6ADM - chains A and C of the 5 polymer chains in the assembly; structure by electron microscopy, 2.84 A resolution.

Chain A:
Molecule: VP1
Source organism: Seneca valley virus
Reference sequence: A0A1U9IRU2 (A0A1U9IRU2_9PICO); residues 1-258 here correspond to UniProt positions 674-931 (UniProt number = residue number + 673)
Amino-acid sequence (258 residues; row label = number of the first residue in the row):
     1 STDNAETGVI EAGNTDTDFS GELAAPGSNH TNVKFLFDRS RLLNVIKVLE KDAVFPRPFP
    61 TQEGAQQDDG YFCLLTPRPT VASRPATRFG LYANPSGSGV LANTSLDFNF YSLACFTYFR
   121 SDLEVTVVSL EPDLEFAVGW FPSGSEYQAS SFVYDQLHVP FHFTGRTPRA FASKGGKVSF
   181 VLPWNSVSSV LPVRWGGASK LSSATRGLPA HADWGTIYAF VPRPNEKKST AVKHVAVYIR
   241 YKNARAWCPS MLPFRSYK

Chain C:
Molecule: VP3
Source organism: Seneca valley virus
Reference sequence: A0A1U9IRU2 (A0A1U9IRU2_9PICO); residues 2-238 here correspond to UniProt positions 436-672 (UniProt number = residue number + 434)
Amino-acid sequence (237 residues; each row starts with the number of its first residue):
     2 PIPTAPRENS LMFLSTLPDD TVPAYGNVRT PPVNYLPGEI TDLLQLARIP TLMAFERVPE
    62 PVPASDTYVP YVAVPTQFDD RPLISFPITL SDPVYQNTLV GAISSNFANY RGCIQITLTF
   122 CGPMMARGKF LLSYSPPNGT QPQTLSEAMQ CTYSIWDIGL NSSWTFVVPY ISPSDYRETR
   182 AITNSVYSAD GWFSLHKLTK ITLPPDCPQS PCILFFASAG EDYTLRLPVD CNPSYVF
Not modelled in the structure: 59-67

How chain A and chain C interact:
Pairs across the interface (149; chain A residue first):
  Ser1(A) - Trp165(C)
  Ser1(A) - Thr166(C)  hydrogen bond
  Thr2(A) - Asn162(C)
  Thr2(A) - Ser164(C)
  Thr2(A) - Trp165(C)
  Asp3(A) - Asn162(C)
  Asp3(A) - Ser163(C)
  Asp3(A) - Ser164(C)  hydrogen bond (backbone-backbone)
  Asp3(A) - Thr166(C)
  Asn4(A) - Asn162(C)  hydrogen bond
  Asn4(A) - Ser163(C)
  Asn4(A) - Ser164(C)
  Ala5(A) - Thr118(C)
  Ala5(A) - Thr120(C)
  Ala5(A) - Ser164(C)  hydrogen bond (backbone-side chain)
  Ala5(A) - Phe217(C)  hydrophobic
  Glu6(A) - Thr120(C)
  Glu6(A) - Ser163(C)  hydrogen bond
  Ile10(A) - Pro51(C)  hydrophobic
  Ile10(A) - Gln116(C)
  Glu11(A) - Gln116(C)
  Ala12(A) - Gln116(C)
  Ala12(A) - Ala220(C)
  Ala12(A) - Glu222(C)
  Gly13(A) - Gln116(C)  hydrogen bond (backbone-side chain)
  Gly13(A) - Gly221(C)
  Gly13(A) - Glu222(C)
  Asn14(A) - Val168(C)
  Asn14(A) - Glu222(C)  hydrogen bond
  Thr15(A) - Cys114(C)  hydrogen bond
  Thr15(A) - Val168(C)
  Thr15(A) - Pro170(C)
  Asp18(A) - Thr166(C)
  Asp18(A) - Val168(C)
  Phe19(A) - Thr153(C)
  Phe19(A) - Tyr154(C)
  Phe19(A) - Phe167(C)  hydrophobic
  Leu23(A) - Glu222(C)
  Leu23(A) - Asp223(C)
  Ala24(A) - Arg112(C)
  Ala24(A) - Asp223(C)  hydrogen bond (backbone-side chain)
  Ala25(A) - Arg112(C)  hydrogen bond (backbone-side chain)
  Gly27(A) - Tyr177(C)  hydrogen bond (backbone-side chain)
  Gly27(A) - Thr225(C)
  Ser28(A) - Thr225(C)
  Ser28(A) - Leu226(C)  hydrogen bond (side chain-backbone)
  Ser28(A) - Arg227(C)
  His30(A) - Phe108(C)
  His30(A) - Arg227(C)
  His30(A) - Leu228(C)  hydrogen bond (side chain-backbone)
  His30(A) - Pro229(C)
  Thr31(A) - Asp43(C)  hydrogen bond
  Thr31(A) - Leu44(C)  hydrogen bond (backbone-backbone)
  Thr31(A) - Leu45(C)
  Thr31(A) - Phe108(C)
  Thr31(A) - Leu226(C)
  Asn32(A) - Thr42(C)
  Asn32(A) - Asp43(C)  hydrogen bond (backbone-side chain)
  Val33(A) - Ile41(C)  hydrophobic
  Val33(A) - Thr42(C)
  Val33(A) - Leu44(C)  hydrophobic
  Leu36(A) - Leu44(C)  hydrophobic
  Leu36(A) - Phe108(C)  hydrophobic
  Leu36(A) - Pro229(C)  hydrophobic
  Arg39(A) - Ser16(C)
  Arg39(A) - Thr17(C)
  Ser40(A) - Phe14(C)
  Ser40(A) - Ser16(C)  hydrogen bond (backbone-backbone)
  Phe89(A) - Val237(C)  hydrophobic
  Leu91(A) - Phe238(C)  hydrophobic
  Asp107(A) - Tyr236(C)
  Phe108(A) - Cys232(C)  hydrogen bond (backbone-side chain)
  Phe108(A) - Tyr236(C)  hydrogen bond (backbone-side chain)
  Phe108(A) - Val237(C)  hydrophobic
  Asn109(A) - Cys232(C)  hydrogen bond
  Tyr111(A) - Tyr236(C)
  Ser112(A) - Asn107(C)  hydrogen bond (backbone-side chain)
  Ser112(A) - Cys232(C)  hydrogen bond
  Ser112(A) - Tyr236(C)
  Leu113(A) - Asn107(C)
  Cys115(A) - Ile41(C)
  Cys115(A) - Leu44(C)  hydrophobic
  Cys115(A) - Leu47(C)
  Phe116(A) - Ile41(C)  hydrophobic
  Arg120(A) - Thr31(C)  hydrogen bond
  Arg120(A) - Pro32(C)  hydrogen bond (side chain-backbone)
  Arg120(A) - Val34(C)
  Glu124(A) - Thr22(C)
  Thr126(A) - Phe14(C)
  Trp140(A) - Tyr26(C)  hydrophobic
  Arg166(A) - Tyr26(C)
  Pro168(A) - Ala25(C)  hydrophobic
  Lys177(A) - Phe14(C)
  Ser179(A) - Thr22(C)  hydrogen bond
  Ser179(A) - Val23(C)
  Phe180(A) - Thr22(C)
  Phe180(A) - Val23(C)
  Phe180(A) - Ala25(C)  hydrophobic
  Val181(A) - Thr22(C)
  Val181(A) - Val23(C)  hydrogen bond (backbone-backbone)
  Val181(A) - Pro24(C)  hydrophobic
  Val181(A) - Ala25(C)  hydrogen bond (backbone-backbone)
  Pro183(A) - Tyr26(C)
  Pro183(A) - Val29(C)  hydrophobic
  Trp184(A) - Val29(C)
  Trp184(A) - Thr31(C)
  Ser188(A) - Pro32(C)
  Ser189(A) - Pro32(C)
  Ser189(A) - Pro33(C)
  Ser189(A) - Val34(C)
  Ser189(A) - Tyr36(C)
  Val190(A) - Val34(C)  hydrophobic
  Val190(A) - Leu37(C)  hydrophobic
  Tyr238(A) - Phe14(C)  hydrophobic
  Arg240(A) - Leu15(C)
  Arg240(A) - Ser16(C)  hydrogen bond (side chain-backbone)
  Arg240(A) - Leu18(C)  hydrogen bond (side chain-backbone)
  Arg240(A) - Asp20(C)  hydrogen bond (side chain-backbone)
  Lys242(A) - Asp20(C)
  Lys242(A) - Asp21(C)  salt bridge
  Arg245(A) - Val34(C)
  Arg245(A) - Glu40(C)  salt bridge
  Ala246(A) - Glu40(C)
  Ala246(A) - Ile41(C)  hydrogen bond (backbone-backbone)
  Trp247(A) - Val34(C)  hydrophobic
  Trp247(A) - Leu37(C)
  Trp247(A) - Pro38(C)
  Trp247(A) - Gly39(C)
  Trp247(A) - Glu40(C)
  Cys248(A) - Pro38(C)
  Cys248(A) - Gly39(C)  hydrogen bond (backbone-backbone)
  Pro249(A) - Ile41(C)  hydrophobic
  Pro249(A) - Leu47(C)  hydrophobic
  Leu252(A) - Leu100(C)  hydrophobic
  Leu252(A) - Ala103(C)
  Leu252(A) - Ile104(C)  hydrophobic
  Pro253(A) - Tyr236(C)  hydrophobic
  Phe254(A) - Asn98(C)
  Arg255(A) - Gln97(C)
  Arg255(A) - Asn98(C)
  Arg255(A) - Asn233(C)  hydrogen bond (side chain-backbone)
  Arg255(A) - Ser235(C)
  Arg255(A) - Tyr236(C)
  Ser256(A) - Gln97(C)
  Tyr257(A) - Ala55(C)
  Tyr257(A) - Tyr69(C)  hydrophobic
  Tyr257(A) - Pro94(C)
  Tyr257(A) - Gln97(C)
  Tyr257(A) - Asn98(C)  hydrogen bond
Also at the interface, not in a pair above, chain A (71 interface residues in all): Glu22, Pro26, Leu106, Val128, Pro142, Val187
Also at the interface, not in a pair above, chain C (76 interface residues in all): Leu12, Arg49, Ser155, Asp231, Pro234

In short:
71 residues of chain A face 76 of chain C across their interface; the contacts include 34 hydrogen bonds and 2
salt bridges. Polar contacts include Lys242(A)-Asp21(C), Arg245(A)-Glu40(C) and Ser1(A)-Thr166(C).
Here chain A is VP1 and chain C is VP3, both from Seneca valley virus. Entry 6ADM (Anthrax Toxin Receptor
1-bound full particles of Seneca Valley Virus in acidic conditions) was determined by electron microscopy,
deposited together with 6ADL, 6ADR, 6ADS and 6ADT.
